6X70 - chains P and A of the 3 polymer chains in the assembly; structure by X-ray diffraction, 2.05 A resolution.

== Chain P ==
Molecule: 12-nt DNA strand
Sequence (12 nucleotides; row label = number of the first residue in the row):
     1 GGGGTGTGGT AG
Metal / ion sites: Mg2+: DA11 (shared with Asp548(A), Val553(A) of chain A)

== Chain A ==
Name: DNA repair protein REV1
Source organism: Saccharomyces cerevisiae
Notes: EC 2.7.7.-
UniProt: P12689 (REV1_YEAST); residues 305-746 here = UniProt positions 305-746
Amino-acid sequence (442 residues; numbered 305 to 746; the number before each row is that of its first residue):
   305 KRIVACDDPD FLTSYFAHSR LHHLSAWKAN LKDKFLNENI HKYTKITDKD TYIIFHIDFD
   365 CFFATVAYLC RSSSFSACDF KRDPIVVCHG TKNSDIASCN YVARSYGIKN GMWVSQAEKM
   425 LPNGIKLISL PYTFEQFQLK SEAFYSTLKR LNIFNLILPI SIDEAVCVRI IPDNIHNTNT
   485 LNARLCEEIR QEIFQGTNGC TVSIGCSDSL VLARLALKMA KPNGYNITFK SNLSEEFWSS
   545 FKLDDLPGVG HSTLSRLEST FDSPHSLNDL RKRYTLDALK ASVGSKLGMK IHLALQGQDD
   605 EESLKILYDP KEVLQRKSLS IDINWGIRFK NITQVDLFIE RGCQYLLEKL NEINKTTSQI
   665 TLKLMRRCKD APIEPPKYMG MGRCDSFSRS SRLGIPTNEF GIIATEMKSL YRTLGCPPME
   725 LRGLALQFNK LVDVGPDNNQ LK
Disordered / not traced: 305-306, 744-746
Metal / ion sites: Mg2+: Asp548, Val553 (shared with DA11(P) of chain P)
Swiss-Prot annotation at these positions:
  - region (Interaction with target DNA): Tyr319 to Ser329, Thr395 to Asn397, Gly554 to Thr557, Arg620 to Asn628
  - binding site (dCTP): Arg324, Asp362 to Phe366, Ser402 to Arg408, Asn414, Asp467
  - binding site (Mg(2+)): Asp362, Phe363, Asp467, Glu468
  - site (Interaction with target DNA): Lys681, Ser692, Ser694
  - mutagenesis: Asp467 to Glu468 (Loss of dCTP transferase activity)

== Interface between chain P and chain A ==
Residue-residue contacts (25):
  DG4(P) - Arg696(A)  salt bridge to the phosphate
  DT5(P) - Gln663(A)  hydrogen bond to the phosphate
  DT5(P) - Ser694(A)  sugar contact
  DT5(P) - Arg696(A)  salt bridge to the phosphate
  DG6(P) - Ser692(A)  sugar contact
  DG6(P) - Arg693(A)  phosphate contact
  DG6(P) - Ser694(A)  hydrogen bond to the phosphate
  DT7(P) - Phe691(A)  phosphate contact
  DT7(P) - Ser692(A)  hydrogen bond to the phosphate
  DG9(P) - Ser556(A)  phosphate contact
  DG9(P) - Thr557(A)  phosphate contact
  DT10(P) - Gly552(A)  phosphate contact
  DT10(P) - Val553(A)  phosphate contact
  DT10(P) - Gly554(A)  hydrogen bond to the phosphate
  DT10(P) - His555(A)  salt bridge to the phosphate
  DT10(P) - Ser556(A)  hydrogen bond to the phosphate
  DT10(P) - Thr557(A)  hydrogen bond to the phosphate
  DA11(P) - Leu550(A)  phosphate contact
  DA11(P) - Pro551(A)  phosphate contact
  DA11(P) - Gly552(A)  hydrogen bond to the phosphate
  DA11(P) - Val553(A)  phosphate contact
  DG12(P) - Lys332(A)  base contact
  DG12(P) - Ser465(A)  phosphate contact
  DG12(P) - Glu468(A)  phosphate contact
  DG12(P) - Arg518(A)  salt bridge to the phosphate
Other interface residues (no listed pair), chain P (9 interface residues in all): DG8
Other interface residues (no listed pair), chain A (21 interface residues in all): Ser329, Ile464, Ser690

== In short ==
Chain P and chain A form an interface of 9 and 21 residues respectively, with 7 hydrogen bonds and 4 salt
bridges. Among the polar pairs are DT5(P)-Gln663(A), DG6(P)-Ser694(A) and DT7(P)-Ser692(A).
Chain P is a 12-nt DNA strand and chain A is DNA repair protein REV1 (Saccharomyces cerevisiae); the
structure, Rev1-DNA Binary Complex, was determined by X-ray diffraction together with 6X6Z, 6X71, 6X72, 6X73,
6X74, 6X75, 6X76 and 6X77 from the same study.
